1CD1 - chains A and B; structure by X-ray diffraction, 2.67 A resolution.

# Chain A
Molecule: CD1
Organism: Mus musculus
Notes: fragment: alpha1, alpha2, alpha3, beta2-microglobulin
UniProtKB: P11609 (CD1D1_MOUSE); residues 4-318 here correspond to UniProt positions 22-336 (UniProt number = residue number + 18)
Chain sequence (315 residues; numbered 4 to 318; the number before each row is that of its first residue):
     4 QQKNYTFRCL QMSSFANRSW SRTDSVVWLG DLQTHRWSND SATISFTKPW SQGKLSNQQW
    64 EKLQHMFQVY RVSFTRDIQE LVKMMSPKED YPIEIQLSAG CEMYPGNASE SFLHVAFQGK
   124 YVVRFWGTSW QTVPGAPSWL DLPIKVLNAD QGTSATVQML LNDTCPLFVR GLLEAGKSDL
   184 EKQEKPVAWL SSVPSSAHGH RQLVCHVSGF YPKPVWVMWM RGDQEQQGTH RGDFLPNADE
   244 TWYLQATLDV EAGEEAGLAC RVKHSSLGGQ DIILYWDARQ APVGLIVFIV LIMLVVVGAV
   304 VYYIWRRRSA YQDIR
Unresolved in the structure: 4-6, 280-318
Differences from the reference sequence: conflict His201 (Asp219 in P11609)
Curated features (UniProtKB/Swiss-Prot):
  - motif: Tyr314 to Ile317 (Internalization signal)
  - binding site (a D-galactosylceramide): Asp80, Asp153 to Thr156
  - glycosylation (N-linked (GlcNAc...) asparagine): Asn7, Asn20, Asn42, Asn110, Asn165
Disulfide bonds: Cys104-Cys168, Cys208-Cys263

# Chain B
Molecule: CD1
Organism: Mus musculus
Notes: fragment: alpha1, alpha2, alpha3, beta2-microglobulin
UniProtKB: P01887 (B2MG_MOUSE); residues 1-99 here correspond to UniProt positions 21-119 (UniProt number = residue number + 20)
Chain sequence (99 residues; numbered 1 to 99; the number before each row is that of its first residue):
     1 IQKTPQIQVY SRHPPENGKP NILNCYVTQF HPPHIEIQML KNGKKIPKVE MSDMSFSKDW
    61 SFYILAHTEF TPTETDTYAC RVKHDSMAEP KTVYWDRDM
Disulfide bonds: Cys25-Cys80

# Chain A / chain B interface
Residue-residue contacts (52; chain A residue first):
  Leu13(A) with Phe56(B), hydrophobic
  Gln14(A) with Phe56(B)
  Met15(A) with Met54(B); Ser55(B); Phe56(B), hydrophobic; Phe62(B), hydrophobic
  Ser17(A) with His34(B)
  Val29(A) with Ser55(B)
  Trp31(A) with Ser55(B)
  Gln36(A) with Asp53(B)
  Arg39(A) with Asp53(B), salt bridge
  Glu97(A) with Pro33(B)
  Gln99(A) with His31(B), hydrogen bond; Phe56(B); Trp60(B), hydrogen bond (side chain-backbone); Phe62(B)
  Leu100(A) with Phe56(B)
  Ser101(A) with Lys58(B)
  His117(A) with Lys58(B); Trp60(B)
  Ala119(A) with Trp60(B), hydrophobic
  Gln121(A) with Ile1(B)
  Gly122(A) with His31(B); Trp60(B)
  Tyr124(A) with Trp60(B)
  Val190(A) with Pro14(B)
  Trp192(A) with His13(B); Pro14(B), hydrophobic; Pro15(B); Asp98(B), hydrogen bond (side chain-backbone); Met99(B)
  Ser194(A) with Asp98(B)
  Val196(A) with Asp98(B)
  His209(A) with Asp98(B), hydrogen bond (side chain-backbone); Met99(B)
  Ser211(A) with Arg12(B)
  Gly212(A) with Arg12(B)
  Leu238(A) with Gln8(B); Tyr10(B); Tyr26(B), hydrophobic
  Pro239(A) with Tyr10(B), hydrogen bond (backbone-side chain); Tyr26(B)
  Asn240(A) with Arg12(B); Asn24(B), hydrogen bond; Leu65(B)
  Ala241(A) with Leu65(B); His67(B)
  Asp242(A) with Arg12(B), salt bridge
  Thr244(A) with Arg12(B), hydrogen bond
  Tyr246(A) with Ser11(B); Met99(B), hydrogen bond (side chain-backbone)
  Gln248(A) with Met99(B)
Also at the interface, not in a pair above, chain A (37 interface residues in all): Arg11, Trp23, Arg25, Val118, Asp236
Also at the interface, not in a pair above, chain B (26 interface residues in all): Pro32, Tyr63

# Overview
The interface between chain A and chain B involves 37 residues on one side and 26 on the other; the contacts
include 8 hydrogen bonds and 2 salt bridges. Polar contacts include Arg39(A)-Asp53(B), Asp242(A)-Arg12(B) and
Gln99(A)-His31(B).
Chain A is CD1 and chain B is CD1, both from Mus musculus; the structure, Cd1(mouse) antigen presenting
molecule, was determined by X-ray diffraction.
